8ONZ - chains LY and 1 of the 8 polymer chains in the assembly; structure by electron microscopy, 2.94 A resolution.

# Chain LY
Molecule: 60S ribosomal protein L26-like protein
Organism: Thermochaetoides thermophila DSM 1495
Reference sequence: G0RYN9 (G0RYN9_CHATD); numbering as in UniProt (aligned over 1-138)
Sequence (138 residues; each row starts with the number of its first residue):
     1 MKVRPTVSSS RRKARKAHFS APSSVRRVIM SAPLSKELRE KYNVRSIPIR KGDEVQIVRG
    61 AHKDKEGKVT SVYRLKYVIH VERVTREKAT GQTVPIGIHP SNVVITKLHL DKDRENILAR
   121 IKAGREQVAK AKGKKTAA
Disordered / not traced: 135-138

# Chain 1
Molecule: 28S rRNA
Organism: Thermochaetoides thermophila DSM 1495
Sequence (3337 nucleotides; numbered 1 to 3337; the number before each row is that of its first residue):
     1 AGGUUGACCU CGGAUCAGGU AGGAGGACCC GCUGAACUUA AGCAUAUCAA UAAGCGGAGG
    61 AAAAGAAACC AACAGGGAUU GCCCUAGUAA CGGCGAGUGA AGCGGCAACA GCUCAAAUUU
   121 GAAAGCUGGC UUCGGCCCGC GUUGUAAUUU GGAGAGGAUG CUUUGGGCGA GGCUCCUUCU
   181 GAGUUCCCUG GAACGGGACG CCACAGAGGG UGAGAGCCCC GUAUAGUUGG AAGCCAAGCC
   241 UGUGUAAAGC UCCUUCGACG AGUCGAGUAG UUUGGGAAUG CUGCUCAAAA UGGGAGGUAA
   301 AUUUCUUCUA AAGCUAAAUA CCGGCCAGAG ACCGAUAGCG CACAAGUAGA GUGAUCGAAA
   361 GAUGAAAAGC ACUUUGAAAA GAGGGUUAAA UAGCACGUGA AAUUGUUGAA AGGGAAGCGC
   421 UUGUGACCAG ACUUGCGCCC GGCGGAUCAU CCGGUGUUCU CACCGGUGCA CUCCGCCGGG
   481 CUCAGGCCAG CAUCGGUUCU GGCGGGGGGA UAAAGGCCCA GGGAAUGUGG CUCCUCCGGG
   541 AGUGUUAUAG CCCUGGGUGU AAUACCCUCG CCGGGACCGA GGACCGCGCU CUGCAAGGAU
   601 GCUGGCGUAA UGGUCACCAG CGACCCGUCU UGAAACACGG ACCAAGGAGU CAAGGUUUUG
   661 CGCGAGUGUU UGGGUGUAAA ACCCGCACGC GUAAUGAAAG UGAACGUAGG UGAGAGCUUC
   721 GGCGCAUCAU CGACCGAUCC UGAUGUAUUC GGAUGGAUUU GAGUAGGAGC GUUAAGCCUU
   781 GGACCCGAAA GAUGGUGAAC UAUGCUUGGA UAGGGUGAAG CCAGAGGAAA CUCUGGUGGA
   841 GGCUCGCAGC GGUUCUGACG UGCAAAUCGA UCGUCAAAUC UGAGCAUGGG GGCGAAAGAC
   901 UAAUCGAACC AUCUAGUAGC UGGUUACCGC CGAAGUUUCC CUCAGGAUAG CAGUGUCGAC
   961 CUUCAGUUUU AUGAGGUAAA GCGAAUGAUU AGGGACUCGG GGGCGAUUUU UAGCCUUCAU
  1021 CCAUUCUCAA ACUUUAAAUA UGUAAGAAGC CCUUGUUACU UAACUGAACG UGGGCAUUCG
  1081 AAUGUAUCGA CACUAGUGGG CCAUUUUUGG UAAGCAGAAC UGGCGAUGCG GGAUGAACCG
  1141 AACGCGGGGU UAAGGUGCCG GAGUGGACGC UCAUCAGACA CCACAAAAGG CGUUAGUACA
  1201 UCUUGACAGC AGGACGGUGG CCAUGGAAGU CGGAAUCCGC UAAGGACUGU GUAACAACUC
  1261 ACCUGCCGAA UGUACUAGCC CUGAAAAUGG AUGGCGCUCA AGCGUCCCAC CCAUACCCCG
  1321 CCCUCAGGGU AGAAACGAUG CCCUGAGGAG UAGGCGGCCG UGGAGGUCAG UGACGAAGCC
  1381 UAGGGCGUGA GCCCGGGUCG AACGGCCUCU AGUGCAGAUC UUGGUGGUAG UAGCAAAUAC
  1441 UUCAAUGAGA ACUUGAAGGA CCGAAGUGGG GAAAGGUUCC AUGUGAACAG CGGUUGGACA
  1501 UGGGUUAGUC GAUCCUAAGC CAUAGGGAAG UUCCGUUUCA AAGGGGCACU CGUGCCCCGU
  1561 GUGGCGAAAG GGAAGCCGGU UAAUAUUCCG GCACCUGGAU GUGGGUUUUG CGCGGCAACG
  1621 CAACUGAACG CGGAGACGAC GGCGGGGGCC CCGGGCAGAG UUCUCUUUUC UUCUUAACGG
  1681 UCUAUCACCC UGGAAACAGU UUGUCUGGAG AUAGGGUUUA AUGGCCGGAA GAGCCCGACA
  1741 CUUCUGUCGG GUCCGGUGCG CUCUCGACGU CCCUUGAAAA UCCGCGGGAG GGAAUAAUUC
  1801 UCACGCCAGG UCGUACUCAU AACCGCAGCA GGUCCCCAAG GUGAACAGCC UCUGGUUGAU
  1861 AGAACAAUGU AGAUAAGGGA AGUCGGCAAA AUAGAUCCGU AACUUCGGGA AAAGGAUUGG
  1921 CUCUAAGGGU UGGGCACGUU GGGCUUUGGG CGGACGCCCU GGGAGCAGAG GGCCUCUAGC
  1981 CGGGCAACCG GCCGGCGGCC CUCAGCACCC GGGGUUGAAG CCCUUAGCAG GCUUCGGCCG
  2041 UCCGGCGUGC GGUUAACAAC CAACUUAGAA CUGGUACGGA CAGGGGGAAU CUGACUGUCU
  2101 AAUUAAAACA UAGCAUUGCG AUGGCCAGAA AGUGGUGUUG ACGCAAUGUG AUUUCUGCCC
  2161 AGUGCUCUGA AUGUCAAAGU GAAGAAAUUC AACCAAGCGC GGGUAAACGG CGGGAGUAAC
  2221 UAUGACUCUC UUAAGGUAGC CAAAUGCCUC GUCAUCUAAU UAGUGACGCG CAUGAAUGGA
  2281 UUAACGAGAU UCCCACUGUC CCUAUCUACU AUCUAGCGAA ACCACAGCCA AGGGAACGGG
  2341 CUUGGCAAAA UCAGCGGGGA AAGAAGACCC UGUUGAGCUU GACUCUAGUU UGACAUUGUG
  2401 AAAAGACAUA GGAGGUGUAG AAUAGGUGGG AGCUUCGGCG CCAGUGAAAU ACCACUACUC
  2461 CUAUUGUUUU UUUACUUAUU CAAUGAAGCG GGGCUGGACU UGCGUCCAAC UUCUGGAGUU
  2521 AAGGUCCUUC GCGGGCCGAC CCGGGUUGAA GACAUUGUCA GGUGGGGAGU UUGGCUGGGG
  2581 CGGCACAUCU GUUAAACCAU AACGCAGGUG UCCUAAGGGG GGCUCAUGGA GAACAGAAAU
  2641 CUCCAGUAGA ACAAAAGGGU AAAAGUCCCC UUGAUUUUGA UUUUCAGUGU GAAUACAAAC
  2701 CAUGAAAGUG UGGCCUAUCG AUCCUUUAGU CCCUCGAAAU UUGAGGCUAG AGGUGCCAGA
  2761 AAAGUUACCA CAGGGAUAAC UGGCUUGUGG CGGCCAAGCG UUCAUAGCGA CGUCGCUUUU
  2821 UGAUCCUUCG AUGUCGGCUC UUCCUAUCAU ACCGAAGCAG AAUUCGGUAA GCGUUGGAUU
  2881 GUUCACCCAC UAAUAGGGAA CGUGAGCUGG GUUUAGACCG UCGUGAGACA GGUUAGUUUU
  2941 ACCCUACUGA UGAACUCGUC GCAAUGGUAA UUCAGCUUAG UACGAGAGGA ACCGCUGAUU
  3001 CAGAUAAUUG GUUUUUGCGG UUGUCCGACC GGGCAGUGCC GCGAAGCUAC CAUCUGCUGG
  3061 AUAAUGGCUG AACGCCUCUA AGUCAGAAUC CAUGCCAGAA CGCGACGAUA CUACCCGCAC
  3121 GUUGUAGACG UAUAAGAAUA GGCUCCGGCC UCGUAUCCUA GCAGGCGAUU CCUCCGCCGG
  3181 CCUCGAAGUG GCCGUCGGUA AUUCGCGUAU UGCAAUUUAG ACACGCGCGG GAUCAAAUCC
  3241 UUUGCAGACG ACUUAGAUGU GCGAAAGGGU CCUGUAAGCA GUAGAGUAGC CUUGUUGUUA
  3301 CGAUCUGCUG AGGGUAAGCC CUCCUUCGCC UAGAUUU
Disordered / not traced: 1-361, 397-1439, 1459-1476, 1507-1574, 1595-1724, 1754-1924, 1953-1954, 2016-2018, 2067-3337

# Interface between chain LY and chain 1
Residue-residue contacts (11; chain LY residue first):
  Lys76(LY) - A367(1)  salt bridge to the phosphate
  Arg86(LY) - A368(1)  hydrogen bond to the sugar
  Arg86(LY) - U386(1)  hydrogen bond to the phosphate
  Arg86(LY) - U387(1)  salt bridge to the phosphate
  Glu87(LY) - A368(1)  sugar contact
  Lys88(LY) - A368(1)  salt bridge to the phosphate
  Ala89(LY) - G369(1)  hydrogen bond to the phosphate
  Ala89(LY) - C370(1)  sugar contact
  Ala89(LY) - A371(1)  sugar contact
  Thr90(LY) - A371(1)  sugar contact
  Val94(LY) - A368(1)  phosphate contact

# Summary
Chain LY and chain 1 each contribute 7 residues to their interface, with 3 hydrogen bonds and 3 salt bridges.
Polar pairs include Arg86(LY)-A368(1), Arg86(LY)-U386(1) and Ala89(LY)-G369(1).
Chain LY is 60S ribosomal protein L26-like protein and chain 1 is 28S rRNA, both from Thermochaetoides
thermophila DSM 1495; the structure, Chaetomium thermophilum Methionine Aminopeptidase 2 at the 80S ribosome,
was determined by electron microscopy, deposited together with 8ONX.
